PDB entry 7PIA | electron microscopy, 13.60 A resolution (very low resolution: no residue pairs are listed; an interface is given only as per-side residue counts) | chains L and 5 of the 54 polymer chains in the assembly

[Chain L]
Molecule: 30S ribosomal protein S13
Organism: Mycoplasma pneumoniae M129
UniProtKB: Q50297 (RS13_MYCPN); residue numbers follow UniProt; this construct covers 1-124
Amino-acid sequence (124 residues; each row starts with the number of its first residue):
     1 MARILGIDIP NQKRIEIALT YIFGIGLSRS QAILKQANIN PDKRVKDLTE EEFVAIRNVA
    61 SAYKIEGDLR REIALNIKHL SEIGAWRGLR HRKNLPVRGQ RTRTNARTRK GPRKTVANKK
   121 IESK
Not modelled in the structure: 1-4, 123-124

[Chain 5]
Molecule: 16S ribosomal RNA
Organism: Mycoplasma pneumoniae M129
Sequence (1520 nucleotides; each row starts with the number of its first residue):
     1 UUUUUCUGAG AGUUUGAUCC UGGCUCAGGA UUAACGCUGG CGGCAUGCCU AAUACAUGCA
    61 AGUCGAUCGA AAGUAGUAAU ACUUUAGAGG CGAACGGGUG AGUAACACGU AUCCAAUCUA
   121 CCUUAUAAUG GGGGAUAACU AGUUGAAAGA CUAGCUAAUA CCGCAUAAGA ACUUUGGUUC
   181 GCAUGAAUCA AAGUUGAAAG GACCUGCAAG GGUUCGUUAU UUGAUGAGGG UGCGCCAUAU
   241 CAGCUAGUUG GUGGGGUAAC GGCCUACCAA GGCAAUGACG UGUAGCUAUG CUGAGAAGUA
   301 GAAUAGCCAC AAUGGGACUG AGACACGGCC CAUACUCCUA CGGGAGGCAG CAGUAGGGAA
   361 UUUUUCACAA UGAGCGAAAG CUUGAUGGAG CAAUGCCGCG UGAACGAUGA AGGUCUUUAA
   421 GAUUGUAAAG UUCUUUUAUU UGGGAAGAAU GACUUUAGCA GGUAAUGGCU AGAGUUUGAC
   481 UGUACCAUUU UGAAUAAGUG ACGACUAACU AUGUGCCAGC AGUCGCGGUA AUACAUAGGU
   541 CGCAAGCGUU AUCCGGAUUU AUUGGGCGUA AAGCAAGCGC AGGCGGAUUG AAAAGUCUGG
   601 UGUUAAAGGC AGCUGCUUAA CAGUUGUAUG CAUUGGAAAC UAUUAAUCUA GAGUGUGGUA
   661 GGGAGUUUUG GAAUUUCAUG UGGAGCGGUG AAAUGCGUAG AUAUAUGAAG GAACACCAGU
   721 GGCGAAGGCG AAAACUUAGG CCAUUACUGA CGCUUAGGCU UGAAAGUGUG GGGAGCAAAU
   781 AGGAUUAGAU ACCCUAGUAG UCCACACCGU AAACGAUAGA UACUAGCUGU CGGGGCGAUC
   841 CCCUCGGUAG UGAAGUUAAC ACAUUAAGUA UCUCGCCUGG GUAGUACAUU CGCAAGAAUG
   901 AAACUCAAAC GGAAUUGACG GGGACCCGCA CAAGUGGUGG AGCAUGUUGC UUAAUUCGAC
   961 GGUACACGAA AAACCUUACC UAGACUUGAC AUCCUUGGCA AAGUUAUGGA AACAUAAUGG
  1021 AGGUUAACCG AGUGACAGGU GGUGCAUGGU UGUCGUCAGC UCGUGUCGUG AGAUGUUGGG
  1081 UUAAGUCCCG CAACGAGCGC AACCCUUAUC GUUAGUUACA UUGUCUAGCG AGACUGCUAA
  1141 UGCAAAUUGG AGGAAGGAAG GGAUGACGUC AAAUCAUCAU GCCCCUUAUG UCUAGGGCUG
  1201 CAAACGUGCU ACAAUGGCCA AUACAAACAG UCGCCAGCUU GUAAAAGUGA GCAAAUCUGU
  1261 AAAGUUGGUC UCAGUUCGGA UUGAGGGCUG CAAUUCGUCC UCAUGAAGUC GGAAUCACUA
  1321 GUAAUCGCGA AUCAGCUAUG UCGCGGUGAA UACGUUCUCG GGUCUUGUAC ACACCGCCCG
  1381 UCAAACUAUG AAAGCUGGUA AUAUUUAAAA ACGUGUUGCU AACCAUUAGG AAGCGCAUGU
  1441 CAAGGAUAGC ACCGGUGAUU GGAGUUAAGU CGUAACAAGG UACCCCUACG AGAACGUGGG
  1501 GGUGGAUCAC CUCCUUUCUA
Not modelled in the structure: 1-4, 181-184, 1020-1027, 1510-1520

[Interface between chain L and chain 5]
At this resolution (14 A) residue pairs are not listed: 58 residues of chain L and 50 of chain 5 lie at the interface.

[In short]
58 residues of chain L face 50 of chain 5 across their interface.
Chain L is 30S ribosomal protein S13 and chain 5 is 16S ribosomal RNA, both from Mycoplasma pneumoniae M129;
the structure, 70S ribosome with A/P- and P/E-site tRNAs in spectinomycin-treated Mycoplasma pneumoniae cells,
was determined by electron microscopy, deposited together with 7OOC, 7OOD, 7P6Z, 7PAH, 7PAI, 7PAJ and 23
further entries.
